PDB entry 7NS2 | electron microscopy, 3.63 A resolution | chains A and B

Chain A (and B):
Protein: Capsid protein
Organism: Leishmania RNA virus 1 - LgM5313
Notes: chain B of this document is another copy of the same molecule, construct and numbering; everything in this record applies to it too
UniProt: L7XUU7 (L7XUU7_9VIRU); residues 1-742 here = UniProt positions 1-742
Amino-acid sequence (786 residues; each row starts with the number of its first residue):
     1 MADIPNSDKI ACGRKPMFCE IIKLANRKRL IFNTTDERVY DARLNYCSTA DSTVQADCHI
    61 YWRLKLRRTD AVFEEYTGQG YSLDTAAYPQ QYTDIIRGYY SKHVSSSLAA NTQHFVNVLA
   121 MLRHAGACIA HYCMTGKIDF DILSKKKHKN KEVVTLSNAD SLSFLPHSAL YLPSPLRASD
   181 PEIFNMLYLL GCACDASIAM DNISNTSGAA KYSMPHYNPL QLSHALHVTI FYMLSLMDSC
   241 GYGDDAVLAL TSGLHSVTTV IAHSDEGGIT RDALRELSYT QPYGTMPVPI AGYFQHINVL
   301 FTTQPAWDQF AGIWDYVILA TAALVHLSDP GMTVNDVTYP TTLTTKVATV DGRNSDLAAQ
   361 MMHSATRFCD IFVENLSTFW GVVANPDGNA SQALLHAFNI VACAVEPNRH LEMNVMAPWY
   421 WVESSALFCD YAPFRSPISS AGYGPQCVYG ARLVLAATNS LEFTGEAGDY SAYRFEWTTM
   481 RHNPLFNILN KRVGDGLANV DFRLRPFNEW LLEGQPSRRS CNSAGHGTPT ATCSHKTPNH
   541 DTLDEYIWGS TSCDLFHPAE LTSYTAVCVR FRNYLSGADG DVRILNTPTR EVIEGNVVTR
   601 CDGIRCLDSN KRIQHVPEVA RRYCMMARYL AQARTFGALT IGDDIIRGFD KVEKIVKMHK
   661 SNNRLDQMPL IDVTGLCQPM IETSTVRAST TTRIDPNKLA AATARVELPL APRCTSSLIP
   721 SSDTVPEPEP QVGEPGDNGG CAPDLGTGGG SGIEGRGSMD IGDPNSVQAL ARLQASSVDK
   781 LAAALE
Unresolved in the structure: 1-12, 521-540, 638-786 (chain B: 1-14, 520-540, 650-786)
Differences from the reference sequence: conflict Ala-432 (Thr in L7XUU7); expression tag (743-786)
Disulfide bonds: Cys-19/Cys-429

How chain A and chain B interact:
Contacting residue pairs (68; chain A residue first):
  Glu-20(A) / Pro-166(B)
  Glu-20(A) / Ser-168(B)
  Lys-23(A) / Ser-197(B)
  Leu-24(A) / Ser-168(B)
  Leu-24(A) / Gln-281(B)  hydrogen bond (backbone-side chain)
  Asn-26(A) / Asp-195(B)  hydrogen bond
  Asp-41(A) / Gln-79(B)
  Arg-43(A) / Gln-79(B)
  Arg-43(A) / Gly-80(B)
  Arg-43(A) / His-396(B)  hydrogen bond
  Asn-45(A) / His-396(B)  hydrogen bond
  Ser-52(A) / Gln-392(B)  hydrogen bond
  Ser-52(A) / Leu-395(B)
  Thr-53(A) / Met-362(B)
  Thr-53(A) / His-363(B)
  Thr-53(A) / Thr-366(B)  hydrogen bond
  Gln-55(A) / His-396(B)
  Gln-55(A) / Asn-399(B)
  Asp-57(A) / His-396(B)  salt bridge
  Asp-57(A) / Ile-400(B)
  Phe-231(A) / Leu-162(B)  hydrophobic
  Phe-294(A) / Leu-162(B)
  Gln-295(A) / Leu-108(B)
  Gln-295(A) / Ser-161(B)
  His-296(A) / Leu-108(B)
  His-296(A) / Leu-162(B)
  His-296(A) / Ser-163(B)
  His-296(A) / Phe-164(B)
  Ile-297(A) / Leu-162(B)  hydrogen bond (backbone-backbone)
  Ile-297(A) / Phe-164(B)
  Asn-298(A) / Phe-164(B)
  Asn-298(A) / Pro-166(B)
  Val-299(A) / Ser-163(B)
  Val-299(A) / Phe-164(B)  hydrogen bond (backbone-backbone)
  Leu-300(A) / Ser-163(B)
  Leu-300(A) / Phe-164(B)  hydrogen bond (backbone-backbone)
  Leu-300(A) / Leu-165(B)  hydrophobic
  Leu-300(A) / Pro-166(B)
  Phe-301(A) / Ala-159(B)
  Phe-301(A) / Asp-160(B)
  Phe-301(A) / Ser-163(B)  hydrogen bond (backbone-side chain)
  Thr-302(A) / Asn-158(B)  hydrogen bond
  Thr-302(A) / Ala-159(B)
  Thr-303(A) / Asn-158(B)  hydrogen bond (side chain-backbone)
  Ala-306(A) / Glu-152(B)
  Gln-309(A) / Glu-152(B)
  Gln-309(A) / Val-154(B)
  Cys-429(A) / His-167(B)
  Gly-450(A) / Asp-84(B)
  Arg-452(A) / Tyr-81(B)  hydrogen bond
  Arg-452(A) / Ser-82(B)
  Arg-452(A) / Asn-389(B)
  Val-582(A) / Thr-635(B)
  Val-582(A) / Phe-636(B)  hydrophobic
  Ile-584(A) / Arg-634(B)
  Asn-586(A) / Ala-359(B)
  Arg-600(A) / Tyr-81(B)
  Arg-600(A) / His-396(B)
  Cys-601(A) / Ser-82(B)  hydrogen bond (backbone-side chain)
  Asp-602(A) / Gly-80(B)
  Asp-602(A) / Ser-82(B)
  Asp-602(A) / Thr-280(B)
  Gly-603(A) / Gly-78(B)
  Gly-603(A) / Gln-79(B)
  Gly-603(A) / Gly-80(B)
  Gly-603(A) / Thr-280(B)
  Arg-605(A) / Thr-77(B)  hydrogen bond
  Arg-605(A) / Gln-79(B)
Other interface residues (no listed pair), chain A (42 interface residues in all): Ala-25, Ala-42, Ala-56, His-227, Ala-451, Asp-581, Ile-604
Other interface residues (no listed pair), chain B (41 interface residues in all): Leu-83, Thr-155, Lys-346

Summary:
The interface between chain A and chain B involves 42 residues on one side and 41 on the other; the contacts
include 15 hydrogen bonds and 1 salt bridge. Polar pairs include Asp-57(A)/His-396(B), Leu-24(A)/Gln-281(B)
and Asn-26(A)/Asp-195(B).
Both chains are Capsid protein (Leishmania RNA virus 1 - LgM5313). Entry 7NS2 (Virion of Leishmania RNA virus
1) was determined by electron microscopy (same publication as 7Z90).
